PDB entry 6F0B | X-ray diffraction, 2.80 A resolution | chain A

[Chain A]
Name: Cytochrome P450 monooxygenase
From: Streptomyces acidiscabies 84-104
UniProt: Q8VS75 (Q8VS75_9ACTN); residue numbers follow UniProt; this construct covers 1-395
Amino-acid sequence (395 residues; numbered 1 to 395; the number before each row is that of its first residue):
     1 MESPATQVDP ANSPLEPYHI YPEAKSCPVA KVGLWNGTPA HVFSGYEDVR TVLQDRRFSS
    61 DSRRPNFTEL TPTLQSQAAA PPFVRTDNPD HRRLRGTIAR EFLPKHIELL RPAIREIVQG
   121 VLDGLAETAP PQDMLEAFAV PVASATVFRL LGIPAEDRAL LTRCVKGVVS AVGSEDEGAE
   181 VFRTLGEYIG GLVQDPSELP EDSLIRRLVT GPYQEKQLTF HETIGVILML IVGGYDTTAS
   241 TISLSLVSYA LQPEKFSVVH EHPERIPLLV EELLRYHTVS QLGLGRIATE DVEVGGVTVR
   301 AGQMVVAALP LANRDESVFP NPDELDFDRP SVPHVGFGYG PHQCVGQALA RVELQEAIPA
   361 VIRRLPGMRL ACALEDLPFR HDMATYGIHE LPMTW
Unresolved in the structure: 1-12
Disulfide bonds: C27 forms a disulfide with the same residue of a neighbouring copy of this chain
Bound ions: heme Fe near C344 (its only coordinating residue here)
Ligand contacts:
  - C8H ((3S,6S)-1,4-dimethyl-3-[(4-nitro-1H-indol-3-yl)methyl]-6-(phenylmethyl)piperazine-2,5-dione): E69, L74, Q77, P82, V84, R85, V168, V169, F182, L228, M229, V232, G233, D236, T237, S280, L284, T385
  - heme (HEM): S60, F83, V84, R85, H91, R95, F102, V147, M229, L230, G233, G234, T237, T238, T241, L274, V279, S280, L284, R286, L309, G336, F337, G338, P341, H342, Q343, C344, V345, G346, L349, A350
From the paper describing this entry:
  - catalytic residues: D236 (proposed by the authors, not directly observed)

[Overview]
Chain A binds heme and compound C8H. From the paper: the catalytic residue D236.
Chain A is Cytochrome P450 monooxygenase (Streptomyces acidiscabies 84-104); the structure, Cytochrome P450
TxtC employs substrate conformational switching for sequential aliphatic and aromatic thaxtomin hydroxylation,
was determined by X-ray diffraction, deposited together with 6F0C.
